Entry 6TXG (X-ray diffraction, 1.37 A resolution); this record covers chain A.

Chain A:
Protein: Proteinase K
Organism: Parengyodontium album
Notes: EC 3.4.21.64
UniProt: P06873 (PRTK_PARAQ); residues 1-279 here correspond to UniProt positions 106-384 (UniProt number = residue number + 105)
Chain sequence (279 residues; each row starts with the number of its first residue):
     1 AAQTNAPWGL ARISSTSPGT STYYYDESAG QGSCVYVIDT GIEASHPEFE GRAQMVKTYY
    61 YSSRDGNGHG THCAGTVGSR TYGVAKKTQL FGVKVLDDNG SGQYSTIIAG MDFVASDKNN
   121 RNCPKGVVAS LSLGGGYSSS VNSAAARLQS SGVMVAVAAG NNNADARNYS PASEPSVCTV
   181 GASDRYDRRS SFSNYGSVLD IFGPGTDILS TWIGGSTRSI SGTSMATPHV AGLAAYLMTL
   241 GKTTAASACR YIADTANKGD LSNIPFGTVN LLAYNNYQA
Construct notes: conflict Asp-207 (Ser312 in P06873)
Disulfides: Cys-34/Cys-123, Cys-178/Cys-249
Ion coordination: Ca2+: Pro-175, Val-177, Asp-200; Ru ion site 1 near Asp-200 (its only coordinating residue here); Na+ near Asp-260 (its only coordinating residue here); Ru ion site 2 near Asp-260 (its only coordinating residue here)
Small-molecule neighbours:
  - NYN: Glu-174, Pro-175, Ser-176, Val-177, Cys-178, Ser-197, Val-198, Leu-199, Asp-200, Cys-249, Arg-250
  - NYN (chlorido(1,2-diaminoethane-k2N,N')(1,4,7-trithiacyclononane-k3S,S',S'')ruthenium(II) trifluoromethanesulfonate): Thr-16, Ser-17, Pro-18, Asn-257, Lys-258, Gly-259, Asp-260
  - trifluoromethanesulfonic acid (TFS): Arg-189, Asn-263, Ile-264, Pro-265
Curated features (UniProtKB/Swiss-Prot):
  - active site (Charge relay system): Asp-39, His-69, Ser-224
  - binding site (Ca(2+)): Thr-16, Pro-175, Val-177, Asp-200, Asp-260
Reported in the primary citation:
  - binding site for NYN: Thr-16, Pro-175, Val-177, Asp-200, Lys-258, Asp-260
  - Na+ coordination: Asp-260
  - Ca2+ coordination: Asp-200

In short:
Ligands of chain A: NYN, compound NYN and trifluoromethanesulfonic acid. Pro-175, Val-177 and Asp-200 form the
Ca2+ site. Curated annotation (UniProt) lists 3 active-site residues and 5 Ca2+-binding residues. From the
paper: a binding site for NYN at Thr-16, Pro-175 and Val-177 among others; Na+ coordination by Asp-260.
Chain A is Proteinase K (Parengyodontium album); the structure, Proteinase K in complex with a "half
sandwich"-type Ru(II) coordination compound, was determined by X-ray diffraction, deposited together with
6TVL.
